Entry 6AWC (electron microscopy, 7.90 A resolution (low resolution: residue-level contacts below are approximate; hydrogen-bond / salt-bridge calls are withheld)); this record covers chains A and P of the 27 polymer chains in the assembly.

# Chain A
Molecule: 16S rRNA
Organism: Escherichia coli
Sequence (1539 nucleotides; numbered 2 to 1540; the number before each row is that of its first residue):
     2 AAUUGAAGAGUUUGAUCAUGGCUCAGAUUGAACGCUGGCGGCAGGCCUAA
    52 CACAUGCAAGUCGAACGGUAACAGGAAGAAGCUUGCUUCUUUGCUGACGA
   102 GUGGCGGACGGGUGAGUAAUGUCUGGGAAACUGCCUGAUGGAGGGGGAUA
   152 ACUACUGGAAACGGUAGCUAAUACCGCAUAACGUCGCAAGACCAAAGAGG
   202 GGGACCUUCGGGCCUCUUGCCAUCGGAUGUGCCCAGAUGGGAUUAGCUAG
   252 UAGGUGGGGUAACGGCUCACCUAGGCGACGAUCCCUAGCUGGUCUGAGAG
   302 GAUGACCAGCCACACUGGAACUGAGACACGGUCCAGACUCCUACGGGAGG
   352 CAGCAGUGGGGAAUAUUGCACAAUGGGCGCAAGCCUGAUGCAGCCAUGCC
   402 GCGUGUAUGAAGAAGGCCUUCGGGUUGUAAAGUACUUUCAGCGGGGAGGA
   452 AGGGAGUAAAGUUAAUACCUUUGCUCAUUGACGUUACCCGCAGAAGAAGC
   502 ACCGGCUAACUCCGUGCCAGCAGCCGCGGUAAUACGGAGGGUGCAAGCGU
   552 UAAUCGGAAUUACUGGGCGUAAAGCGCACGCAGGCGGUUUGUUAAGUCAG
   602 AUGUGAAAUCCCCGGGCUCAACCUGGGAACUGCAUCUGAUACUGGCAAGC
   652 UUGAGUCUCGUAGAGGGGGGUAGAAUUCCAGGUGUAGCGGUGAAAUGCGU
   702 AGAGAUCUGGAGGAAUACCGGUGGCGAAGGCGGCCCCCUGGACGAAGACU
   752 GACGCUCAGGUGCGAAAGCGUGGGGAGCAAACAGGAUUAGAUACCCUGGU
   802 AGUCCACGCCGUAAACGAUGUCGACUUGGAGGUUGUGCCCUUGAGGCGUG
   852 GCUUCCGGAGCUAACGCGUUAAGUCGACCGCCUGGGGAGUACGGCCGCAA
   902 GGUUAAAACUCAAAUGAAUUGACGGGGGCCCGCACAAGCGGUGGAGCAUG
   952 UGGUUUAAUUCGAUGCAACGCGAAGAACCUUACCUGGUCUUGACAUCCAC
  1002 GGAAGUUUUCAGAGAUGAGAAUGUGCCUUCGGGAACCGUGAGACAGGUGC
  1052 UGCAUGGCUGUCGUCAGCUCGUGUUGUGAAAUGUUGGGUUAAGUCCCGCA
  1102 ACGAGCGCAACCCUUAUCCUUUGUUGCCAGCGGUCCGGCCGGGAACUCAA
  1152 AGGAGACUGCCAGUGAUAAACUGGAGGAAGGUGGGGAUGACGUCAAGUCA
  1202 UCAUGGCCCUUACGACCAGGGCUACACACGUGCUACAAUGGCGCAUACAA
  1252 AGAGAAGCGACCUCGCGAGAGCAAGCGGACCUCAUAAAGUGCGUCGUAGU
  1302 CCGGAUUGGAGUCUGCAACUCGACUCCAUGAAGUCGGAAUCGCUAGUAAU
  1352 CGUGGAUCAGAAUGCCACGGUGAAUACGUUCCCGGGCCUUGUACACACCG
  1402 CCCGUCACACCAUGGGAGUGGGUUGCAAAAGAAGUAGGUAGCUUAACCUU
  1452 CGGGAGGGCGCUUACCACUUUGUGAUUCAUGACUGGGGUGAAGUCGUAAC
  1502 AAGGUAACCGUAGGGGAACCUGCGGUUGGAUCACCUCCU
Unresolved in the structure: 1400-1495

# Chain P
Protein: 30S ribosomal protein S13
Organism: Escherichia coli
UniProt: P0A7T1 (RS13_ECO57); residues 1-114 here correspond to UniProt positions 2-115 (UniProt number = residue number + 1)
Chain sequence (114 residues; each row starts with the number of its first residue):
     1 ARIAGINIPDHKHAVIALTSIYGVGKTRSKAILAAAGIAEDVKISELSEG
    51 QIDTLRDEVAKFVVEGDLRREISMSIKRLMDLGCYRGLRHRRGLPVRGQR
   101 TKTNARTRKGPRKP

# Chain A / chain P interface
Residue-residue contacts (76):
  G947(A) - Arg106(P)
  G947(A) - Thr107(P)
  G947(A) - Arg112(P)
  C948(A) - Asn104(P)
  C948(A) - Ala105(P)
  C948(A) - Arg106(P)
  A949(A) - Gln99(P)
  A949(A) - Arg100(P)
  A949(A) - Asn104(P)
  U950(A) - Arg100(P)
  U950(A) - Asn104(P)
  G951(A) - Arg100(P)
  G951(A) - Thr103(P)
  U952(A) - Lys102(P)
  U1224(A) - Arg100(P)
  A1225(A) - Gln99(P)
  A1225(A) - Arg100(P)
  A1225(A) - Thr101(P)
  C1226(A) - Arg89(P)
  C1226(A) - Leu94(P)
  C1226(A) - Thr101(P)
  C1226(A) - Lys102(P)
  C1226(A) - Lys109(P)
  A1227(A) - Leu94(P)
  A1227(A) - Lys109(P)
  C1228(A) - Lys102(P)
  C1228(A) - Arg106(P)
  C1228(A) - Lys109(P)
  C1228(A) - Lys113(P)
  A1229(A) - Thr103(P)
  A1229(A) - Arg106(P)
  A1229(A) - Arg112(P)
  A1229(A) - Pro114(P)
  C1230(A) - Thr103(P)
  U1295(A) - His13(P)
  C1296(A) - His13(P)
  C1296(A) - Lys43(P)
  G1297(A) - His11(P)
  G1297(A) - Lys43(P)
  C1302(A) - His11(P)
  C1302(A) - Lys12(P)
  C1302(A) - Ile16(P)
  C1302(A) - Thr19(P)
  U1307(A) - Gln99(P)
  U1307(A) - Arg108(P)
  U1308(A) - Val96(P)
  U1308(A) - Arg97(P)
  U1308(A) - Gln99(P)
  U1308(A) - Arg108(P)
  G1309(A) - Ser75(P)
  G1309(A) - Leu79(P)
  G1309(A) - Arg86(P)
  G1309(A) - Val96(P)
  G1310(A) - Arg86(P)
  U1321(A) - Tyr85(P)
  U1321(A) - Arg97(P)
  C1322(A) - Tyr85(P)
  C1322(A) - Arg97(P)
  C1322(A) - Gly98(P)
  C1328(A) - Thr27(P)
  C1328(A) - Arg28(P)
  A1329(A) - Gly23(P)
  A1329(A) - Val24(P)
  A1329(A) - Gly25(P)
  A1329(A) - Lys26(P)
  A1329(A) - Thr27(P)
  A1329(A) - Arg28(P)
  A1329(A) - Leu68(P)
  U1330(A) - Thr19(P)
  U1330(A) - Ile21(P)
  U1330(A) - Tyr22(P)
  U1330(A) - Val24(P)
  U1330(A) - Gly25(P)
  G1331(A) - Ser20(P)
  G1331(A) - Tyr22(P)
  G1331(A) - Lys26(P)
Other interface residues (no listed pair), chain A (30 interface residues in all): G945, A946, G1323
Other interface residues (no listed pair), chain P (42 interface residues in all): Ser29, Phe62, Pro95

# In short
30 residues of chain A face 42 of chain P across their interface.
Here chain A is 16S rRNA and chain P is 30S ribosomal protein S13, both from Escherichia coli. Entry 6AWC
(Structure of 30S ribosomal subunit and RNA polymerase complex in rotated state) was determined by electron
microscopy, deposited together with 6AWB and 6AWD.
